2HFE - chains A and B of the 3 polymer chains in the assembly; structure by X-ray diffraction, 2.25 A resolution.

# Chain A
Protein: FAB Heavy Chain
Source organism: Mus musculus
Notes: antibody fragment or engineered binder
Chain sequence (219 residues; row label = number of the first residue in the row):
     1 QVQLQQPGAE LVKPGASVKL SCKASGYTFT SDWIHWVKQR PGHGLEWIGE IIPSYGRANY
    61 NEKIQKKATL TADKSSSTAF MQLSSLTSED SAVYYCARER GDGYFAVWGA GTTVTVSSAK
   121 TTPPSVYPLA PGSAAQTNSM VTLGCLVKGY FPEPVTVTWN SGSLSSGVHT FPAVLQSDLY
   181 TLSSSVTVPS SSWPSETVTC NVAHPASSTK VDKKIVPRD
Disulfide bonds: C22-C96, C145-C200

# Chain B
Protein: FAB Light Chain
Source organism: Mus musculus
Notes: antibody fragment or engineered binder
Chain sequence (211 residues; numbered 1 to 211; the number before each row is that of its first residue):
     1 DILLTQSPAI LSVSPGERVS FSCRASQSIG TDIHWYQQRT NGSPRLLIKY ASESISGIPS
    61 RFSGSGSGTD FTLSINSVES EDIANYYCQQ SNRWPFTFGS GTKLEIKRAD AAPTVSIFPP
   121 SSEQLTSGGA SVVCFLNNFY PKDINVKWKI DGSERQNGVL NSWTDQDSKD STYSMSSTLT
   181 LTKDEYERHN SYTCEATHKT STSPIVKSFN R
Disulfide bonds: C23-C88, C134-C194

# How chain A and chain B interact
Contacting residue pairs (70):
  H35(A) with F96(B)
  Q39(A) with Q38(B), hydrogen bond; Y87(B), hydrogen bond
  H43(A) with Y87(B)
  G44(A) with Y87(B)
  L45(A) with P44(B), hydrophobic; Y87(B), hydrophobic; F98(B)
  W47(A) with W94(B), hydrophobic; P95(B), hydrophobic
  E50(A) with W94(B), hydrogen bond
  N59(A) with W94(B)
  Y60(A) with W94(B)
  Y95(A) with Q38(B), hydrogen bond; G42(B), hydrogen bond (side chain-backbone); S43(B)
  E99(A) with F96(B)
  D102(A) with Y50(B), hydrogen bond (backbone-side chain)
  G103(A) with H34(B), hydrogen bond (backbone-side chain); Q89(B), hydrogen bond (backbone-side chain); S91(B); F96(B)
  Y104(A) with H34(B); Y36(B); L46(B), hydrophobic; K49(B), hydrogen bond; Q89(B)
  F105(A) with Y36(B), hydrogen bond (backbone-side chain); F98(B), hydrophobic
  W108(A) with Y36(B); P44(B); F98(B), hydrophobic
  G109(A) with S43(B)
  Y127(A) with S121(B); E123(B); Q124(B)
  P128(A) with S121(B); E123(B)
  L129(A) with F118(B); V133(B), hydrophobic; F135(B), hydrophobic
  A130(A) with F118(B); P119(B)
  P131(A) with F118(B)
  T142(A) with S116(B); F118(B)
  L146(A) with S131(B)
  K148(A) with S131(B); T180(B)
  H169(A) with N137(B); N138(B); S174(B), hydrogen bond
  F171(A) with F135(B), hydrophobic; N137(B); S162(B); T164(B); S174(B); M175(B); S176(B)
  P172(A) with S162(B), hydrogen bond (backbone-side chain); W163(B)
  V174(A) with L160(B), hydrophobic; N161(B)
  Q176(A) with L160(B)
  S183(A) with F135(B)
  S184(A) with F135(B)
  S185(A) with F135(B); N137(B), hydrogen bond
  K213(A) with E123(B)
  R218(A) with P120(B), hydrogen bond (side chain-backbone)
Interface residues without a listed pair, chain A (44 interface residues in all): V37, K63, A106, A110, G132, Q136, L143, G144, T170
Interface residues without a listed pair, chain B (41 interface residues in all): D1, S127, D167, K207

# Summary
44 residues of chain A face 41 of chain B across their interface; the contacts include 14 hydrogen bonds.
Among the polar pairs are Q39(A)-Q38(B), Q39(A)-Y87(B) and E50(A)-W94(B).
Here chain A is FAB Heavy Chain and chain B is FAB Light Chain, both from Mus musculus. Entry 2HFE (Rb+
complex of a K channel with an amide to ester substitution in the selectivity filter) was determined by X-ray
diffraction together with 2H8P and 2HG5 from the same study.
